PDB entry 6Y40 | X-ray diffraction, 1.75 A resolution | chains P and A

[Chain P]
Molecule: PLN peptide
Amino-acid sequence (16 residues; each row starts with the number of its first residue):
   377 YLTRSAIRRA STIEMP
Not modelled in the structure: 377-382, 389-392
Modified / non-standard residues: Ser387 (phosphoserine; SEP)

[Chain A]
Molecule: 14-3-3 protein sigma
From: Homo sapiens
Reference sequence: P31947 (1433S_HUMAN); numbering as in UniProt (aligned over 1-248)
Amino-acid sequence (253 residues; each row starts with the number of its first residue; numbers below 1 keep their minus sign (Gly-4 is residue -4)):
    -4 GAMGSMERAS LIQKAKLAEQ AERYEDMAAF MKGAVEKGEE LSCEERNLLS VAYKNVVGGQ
    56 RAAWRVLSSI EQKSNEEGSE EKGPEVREYR EKVETELQGV CDTVLGLLDS HLIKEAGDAE
   116 SRVFYLKMKG DYYRYLAEVA TGDDKKRIID SARSAYQEAM DISKKEMPPT NPIRLGLALN
   176 FSVFHYEIAN SPEEAISLAK TTFDEAMADL HTLSEDSYKD STLIMQLLRD NLTLWTADNA
   236 GEEGGEAPQE PQS
Not modelled in the structure: 72-73, 138, 232-248
Construct notes: expression tag (-4 to 0)
Modified / non-standard residues: Cys38 (S-hydroxycysteine; CSO)
Bound ions: Mg2+ site 1 near Glu2 (its only coordinating residue here); Mg2+ site 2: Glu35, Glu110, Glu188; Mg2+ site 3 near Glu89 (its only coordinating residue here)
Curated features (UniProtKB/Swiss-Prot):
  - site (Interaction with phosphoserine on interacting protein): Arg56, Arg129
  - modified residue (Phosphoserine): Ser5, Ser74, Ser248

[Chain P / chain A interface]
Pairs across the interface (21; chain P residue first):
  Ile383(P) - Leu229(A)
  Arg384(P) - Arg56(A)
  Arg384(P) - Arg60(A)
  Arg385(P) - Arg56(A)
  Arg385(P) - Arg129(A)
  Arg385(P) - Val178(A)
  Arg385(P) - Glu182(A)  salt bridge
  Arg385(P) - Asn226(A)
  Arg385(P) - Leu229(A)
  Ala386(P) - Leu174(A)
  Ala386(P) - Val178(A)
  Ala386(P) - Asn226(A)  hydrogen bond (backbone-side chain)
  Ser387(P) - Arg56(A)
  Ser387(P) - Arg129(A)
  Ser387(P) - Tyr130(A)
  Ser387(P) - Leu174(A)
  Ser387(P) - Asn175(A)
  Thr388(P) - Lys122(A)  hydrogen bond
  Thr388(P) - Gly171(A)
  Thr388(P) - Leu174(A)
  Thr388(P) - Asn175(A)  hydrogen bond (backbone-side chain)
Also at the interface, not in a pair above, chain A (15 interface residues in all): Glu133, Leu222, Trp230

[Overview]
6 residues of chain P and 15 residues of chain A are in contact; the contacts include 3 hydrogen bonds and 1
salt bridge. Among the polar pairs are Arg385(P)-Glu182(A), Ala386(P)-Asn226(A) and Thr388(P)-Lys122(A). The
Mg2+ site 2 is built by Glu35(A), Glu110(A) and Glu188(A).
Chain P is PLN peptide and chain A is 14-3-3 protein sigma (Homo sapiens); the structure, 14-3-3 Sigma in
complex with phosphorylated PLN peptide, was determined by X-ray diffraction together with 6Y3M, 6Y3O, 6Y3R,
6Y3S, 6Y44, 6Y8A and 3 further entries from the same study.
